Entry 6BJC (electron microscopy, 3.30 A resolution); this record covers chains B and T of the 14 polymer chains in the assembly.

Chain B:
Name: Tubulin beta chain
Organism: Sus scrofa
UniProtKB: P02554 (TBB_PIG); the author numbering skips numbers that UniProt does not, so the offset changes along the chain: 1-44 = UniProt 1-44; 47-360 = UniProt 45-358; 369-455 = UniProt 359-445
Chain sequence (445 residues; row label = number of the first residue in the row; note: 10 numbers in that range are skipped by the numbering (no residue carries them; nothing is unmodelled there)):
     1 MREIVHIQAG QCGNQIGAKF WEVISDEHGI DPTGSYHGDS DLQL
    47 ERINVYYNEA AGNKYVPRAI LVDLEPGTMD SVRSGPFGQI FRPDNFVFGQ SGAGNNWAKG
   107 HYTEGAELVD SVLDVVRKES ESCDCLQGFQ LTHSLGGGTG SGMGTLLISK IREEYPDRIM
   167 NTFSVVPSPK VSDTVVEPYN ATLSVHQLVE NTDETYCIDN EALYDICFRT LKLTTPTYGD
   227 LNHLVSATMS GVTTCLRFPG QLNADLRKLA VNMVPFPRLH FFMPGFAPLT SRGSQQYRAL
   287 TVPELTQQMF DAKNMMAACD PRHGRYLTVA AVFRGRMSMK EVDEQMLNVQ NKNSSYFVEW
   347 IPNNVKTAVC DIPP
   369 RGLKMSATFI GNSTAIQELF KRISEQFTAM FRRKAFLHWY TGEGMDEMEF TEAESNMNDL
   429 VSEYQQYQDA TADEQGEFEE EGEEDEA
Unresolved in the structure: 438-455
Ligand contacts: phosphomethylphosphonic acid guanylate ester (G2P): Gly-10, Gln-11, Cys-12, Gln-15, Ile-16, Ala-99, Gly-100, Asn-101, Asn-102, Ser-140, Gly-143, Gly-144, Thr-145, Gly-146, Val-171, Asp-179, Glu-183, Asn-206, Leu-209, Tyr-224, Leu-227, Asn-228
UniProt features mapped onto this chain:
  - motif: Met-1 to Ile-4 (MREI motif)
  - binding site (GTP): Gln-11, Glu-71, Ser-140, Gly-144, Thr-145, Gly-146, Asn-206, Asn-228
  - binding site (Mg(2+)): Glu-71
  - modified residue: Ser-40 (Phosphoserine), Lys-60 (N6-acetyllysine), Ser-174 (Phosphoserine), Thr-287 (Phosphothreonine), Thr-292 (Phosphothreonine), Arg-320 (Omega-N-methylarginine), Glu-448 (5-glutamyl polyglutamate)
  - cross-link (Glycyl lysine isopeptide (Lys-Gly)): Lys-60 (interchain with G-Cter in ubiquitin), Lys-326 (interchain with G-Cter in ubiquitin)

Chain T:
Name: Targeting protein for Xklp2
Organism: Homo sapiens
UniProtKB: Q9ULW0 (TPX2_HUMAN); numbering as in UniProt (aligned over 1-747)
Chain sequence (747 residues; each row starts with the number of its first residue):
     1 MSQVKSSYSY DAPSDFINFS SLDDEGDTQN IDSWFEEKAN LENKLLGKNG TGGLFQGKTP
    61 LRKANLQQAI VTPLKPVDNT YYKEAEKENL VEQSIPSNAC SSLEVEAAIS RKTPAQPQRR
   121 SLRLSAQKDL EQKEKHHVKM KAKRCATPVI IDEILPSKKM KVSNNKKKPE EEGSAHQDTA
   181 EKNASSPEKA KGRHTVPCMP PAKQKFLKST EEQELEKSMK MQQEVVEMRK KNEEFKKLAL
   241 AGIGQPVKKS VSQVTKSVDF HFRTDERIKQ HPKNQEEYKE VNFTSELRKH PSSPARVTKG
   301 CTIVKPFNLS QGKKRTFDET VSTYVPLAQQ VEDFHKRTPN RYHLRSKKDD INLLPSKSSV
   361 TKICRDPQTP VLQTKHRARA VTCKSTAELE AEELEKLQQY KFKARELDPR ILEGGPILPK
   421 KPPVKPPTEP IGFDLEIEKR IQERESKKKT EDEHFEFHSR PCPTKILEDV VGVPEKKVLP
   481 ITVPKSPAFA LKNRIRMPTK EDEEEDEPVV IKAQPVPHYG VPFKPQIPEA RTVEICPFSF
   541 DSRDKERQLQ KEKKIKELQK GEVPKFKALP LPHFDTINLP EKKVKNVTQI EPFCLETDRR
   601 GALKAQTWKH QLEEELRQQK EAACFKARPN TVISQEPFVP KKEKKSVAEG LSGSLVQEPF
   661 QLATEKRAKE RQELEKRMAE VEAQKAQQLE EARLQEEEQK KEELARLRRE LVHKANPIRK
   721 YQGLEIKSSD QPLTVPVSPK FSTRFHC
Unresolved in the structure: 1-299, 312-322, 342-747
UniProt features mapped onto this chain:
  - modified residue: Thr-59 (Phosphothreonine), Thr-72 (Phosphothreonine), Ser-121 (Phosphoserine), Ser-125 (Phosphoserine), Lys-128 (N6-acetyllysine), Thr-147 (Phosphothreonine), Ser-257 (Phosphoserine), Ser-292 (Phosphoserine), Ser-293 (Phosphoserine), Lys-305 (N6-acetyllysine), Ser-310 (Phosphoserine), Thr-338 (Phosphothreonine), Ser-359 (Phosphoserine), Thr-369 (Phosphothreonine), Lys-375 (N6-acetyllysine), Ser-486 (Phosphoserine), Thr-499 (Phosphothreonine), Ser-738 (Phosphoserine)
  - cross-link (Glycyl lysine isopeptide (Lys-Gly)): Lys-477 (interchain with G-Cter in SUMO2), Lys-500 (interchain with G-Cter in SUMO2), Lys-641 (interchain with G-Cter in SUMO2), Lys-740 (interchain with G-Cter in SUMO2)

Chain B / chain T interface:
Pairs across the interface (13):
  Gln-96(B) / Lys-336(T)
  Thr-396(B) / Thr-302(T)
  Phe-399(B) / Thr-302(T)
  Phe-399(B) / Val-304(T)
  Arg-400(B) / Ile-303(T)
  Arg-400(B) / Val-304(T)
  Arg-400(B) / Lys-305(T)  hydrogen bond (backbone-backbone)
  Arg-401(B) / Lys-305(T)  hydrogen bond (side chain-backbone)
  Arg-401(B) / Phe-307(T)
  Lys-402(B) / Pro-306(T)
  Thr-419(B) / Cys-301(T)
  Glu-422(B) / Thr-302(T)
  Asn-426(B) / Gly-300(T)  hydrogen bond (side chain-backbone)
Other interface residues (no listed pair), chain B (10 interface residues in all): Ser-423

In short:
10 residues of chain B and 9 residues of chain T are in contact, with 3 hydrogen bonds. Polar contacts include
Arg-401(B)/Lys-305(T), Asn-426(B)/Gly-300(T) and Arg-400(B)/Lys-305(T). Chain B binds phosphomethylphosphonic
acid guanylate ester. UniProt lists 8 GTP-binding residues and Mg2+-binding residue Glu-71(B) on chain B.
Chain B is Tubulin beta chain (Sus scrofa) and chain T is Targeting protein for Xklp2 (Homo sapiens); the
structure, TPX2_mini decorated GMPCPP-microtubule, was determined by electron microscopy.
